5T89 - chains V and W of the 4 polymer chains in the assembly; structure by X-ray diffraction, 4.00 A resolution.

[Chain V (and W)]
Protein: Vascular endothelial growth factor A
Source organism: Homo sapiens
Notes: chain W of this document is another copy of the same molecule, construct and numbering; everything in this record applies to it too
UniProtKB: P15692 (VEGFA_HUMAN), isoform P15692-9; residues 1-121 here correspond to UniProt positions 27-147 (UniProt number = residue number + 26)
Chain sequence (131 residues; numbered -9 to 121; the number before each row is that of its first residue; numbers below 1 keep their minus sign (Gly-9 is residue -9)):
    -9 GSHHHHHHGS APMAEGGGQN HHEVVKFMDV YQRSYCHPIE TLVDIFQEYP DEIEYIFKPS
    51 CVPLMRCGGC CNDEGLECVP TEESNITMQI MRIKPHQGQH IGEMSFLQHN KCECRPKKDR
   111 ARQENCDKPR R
Not modelled in the structure: -9 to 12, 109-121
Sequence notes: expression tag (-9 to 0); conflict Asn115 (Lys141 in P15692)
Disulfides: Cys26-Cys68, Cys57-Cys102, Cys61-Cys104
Covalently attached groups: N-acetylglucosamine (NAG) linked to Asn75

[How chain V and chain W interact]
Residue-residue contacts (61; chain V residue first):
  Val14(V) with Thr77(W)
  Val15(V) with Ile76(W), hydrophobic; Thr77(W), hydrogen bond (backbone-backbone); Met78(W); Gln79(W)
  Lys16(V) with Gln79(W)
  Phe17(V) with Lys48(W); Gln79(W), hydrogen bond (backbone-side chain); Met81(W), hydrophobic
  Val20(V) with Pro49(W), hydrophobic; Val52(W), hydrophobic; Met78(W), hydrophobic
  Tyr21(V) with Pro49(W), hydrophobic
  Arg23(V) with Glu30(W), salt bridge; Leu32(W); Pro53(W)
  Ser24(V) with Leu32(W); Pro49(W); Cys51(W), hydrogen bond (backbone-side chain); Pro53(W)
  Ile29(V) with Glu30(W); Leu32(W), hydrophobic
  Glu30(V) with Arg23(W), salt bridge; Ile29(W)
  Leu32(V) with Arg23(W); Ser24(W); Ile29(W), hydrophobic; Gly58(W); Gly59(W)
  Lys48(V) with Phe17(W); Asn62(W), hydrogen bond (side chain-backbone)
  Pro49(V) with Val20(W), hydrophobic; Ser24(W); Asn62(W)
  Ser50(V) with Cys60(W); Asn62(W), hydrogen bond (backbone-side chain)
  Cys51(V) with Ser24(W), hydrogen bond (side chain-backbone); Gly59(W); Cys60(W), disulfide
  Val52(V) with Val20(W), hydrophobic
  Pro53(V) with Arg23(W)
  Gly58(V) with Leu32(W)
  Gly59(V) with Leu32(W); Cys51(W)
  Cys60(V) with Ser50(W), hydrogen bond; Cys51(W), disulfide
  Asn62(V) with Lys48(W), hydrogen bond (backbone-side chain); Pro49(W); Ser50(W), hydrogen bond (side chain-backbone)
  Ile76(V) with Val15(W), hydrophobic
  Thr77(V) with Val14(W); Val15(W), hydrogen bond (backbone-backbone)
  Met78(V) with Val15(W), hydrophobic; Val20(W), hydrophobic
  Gln79(V) with Val14(W); Val15(W), hydrogen bond (backbone-backbone); Lys16(W); Phe17(W), hydrogen bond (side chain-backbone)
  Ile80(V) with Val20(W), hydrophobic
  Met81(V) with Phe17(W)
  Glu93(V) with Val14(W)
Also at the interface, not in a pair above, chain W (30 interface residues in all): Tyr21, His27, Ile80, Ile91, Glu93
Inter-chain disulfides: Cys51(V)-Cys60(W), Cys60(V)-Cys51(W)

[Summary]
28 residues of chain V and 30 residues of chain W are in contact, with 2 disulfide bonds, 12 hydrogen bonds
and 2 salt bridges. Polar pairs include Arg23(V)-Glu30(W), Phe17(V)-Gln79(W) and Ser24(V)-Cys51(W). Covalently
linked N-acetylglucosamine: at Asn75(V).
Chain V and chain W are both Vascular endothelial growth factor A (Homo sapiens); the structure, Crystal
structure of VEGF-A in complex with VEGFR-1 domains D1-6, was determined by X-ray diffraction.
